Entry 2V92 (X-ray diffraction, 2.40 A resolution); this record covers chains A and B of the 3 polymer chains in the assembly.

Chain A:
Protein: 5'-amp-activated protein kinase catalytic subunit alpha-1
Source organism: Rattus norvegicus
Notes: EC 2.7.11.1
Reference sequence: P54645 (AAPK1_RAT); numbering as in UniProt (aligned over 396-548)
Amino-acid sequence (157 residues; numbered 392 to 548; the number before each row is that of its first residue):
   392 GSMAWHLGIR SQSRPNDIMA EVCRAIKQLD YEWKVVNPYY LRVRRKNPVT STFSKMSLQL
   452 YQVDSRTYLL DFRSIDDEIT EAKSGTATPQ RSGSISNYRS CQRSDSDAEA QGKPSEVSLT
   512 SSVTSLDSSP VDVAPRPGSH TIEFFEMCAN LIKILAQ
Unresolved in the structure: 392, 470-523

Chain B:
Protein: 5'-amp-activated protein kinase subunit beta-2
Source organism: Homo sapiens
Reference sequence: O43741 (AAKB2_HUMAN); residue numbers follow UniProt; this construct covers 187-272
Amino-acid sequence (87 residues; numbered 186 to 272; the number before each row is that of its first residue):
   186 MGPYGQEMYA FRSEERFKSP PILPPHLLQV ILNKDTNISC DPALLPEPNH VMLNHLYALS
   246 IKDSVMVLSA THRYKKKYVT TLLYKPI
Unresolved in the structure: 186-189, 223-232
UniProt features mapped onto this chain:
  - mutagenesis: H235 (H235A: Results in an AMPK enzyme that is activable by phosphorylation but has significantly increased rate of dephosphorylation in phosphatase assays)

Interface between chain A and chain B:
Pairs across the interface - 81 pairs, chain A then chain B:
  S393(A) - N218(B)
  S393(A) - N222(B)
  S393(A) - L244(B)
  M394(A) - I216(B)
  M394(A) - L217(B)
  M394(A) - N218(B)  hydrogen bond (backbone-backbone)
  M394(A) - K219(B)
  M394(A) - L244(B)
  A395(A) - I216(B)
  A395(A) - A243(B)
  A395(A) - L244(B)
  W396(A) - Q214(B)
  W396(A) - V215(B)
  W396(A) - I216(B)  hydrogen bond (backbone-backbone)
  W396(A) - N218(B)
  W396(A) - A243(B)
  W396(A) - L244(B)  hydrophobic
  W396(A) - V252(B)
  W396(A) - S254(B)
  W396(A) - L267(B)  hydrophobic
  H397(A) - Q214(B)
  H397(A) - V215(B)
  H397(A) - Y242(B)
  H397(A) - A243(B)  hydrogen bond (backbone-backbone)
  H397(A) - S245(B)
  L398(A) - L212(B)  hydrophobic
  L398(A) - L213(B)
  L398(A) - Q214(B)  hydrogen bond (backbone-backbone)
  L398(A) - H240(B)
  L398(A) - L241(B)
  L398(A) - Y242(B)
  G399(A) - L241(B)  hydrogen bond (backbone-backbone)
  R401(A) - Q214(B)
  P406(A) - P205(B)  hydrophobic
  N428(A) - F202(B)
  P429(A) - F202(B)
  Y430(A) - F202(B)  hydrogen bond (side chain-backbone)
  Y430(A) - S204(B)
  Y430(A) - P205(B)
  Q450(A) - P206(B)
  L451(A) - P205(B)
  L451(A) - P206(B)
  Y452(A) - P205(B)
  Y452(A) - P206(B)
  Y452(A) - I207(B)
  Y452(A) - L208(B)  hydrophobic
  Q453(A) - S204(B)
  Q453(A) - P205(B)
  Q453(A) - P206(B)  hydrogen bond (backbone-backbone)
  Q453(A) - I207(B)
  Q453(A) - L208(B)  hydrogen bond (backbone-backbone)
  V454(A) - L208(B)  hydrophobic
  V454(A) - Q214(B)
  Y459(A) - P205(B)  hydrophobic
  L460(A) - Q214(B)
  D462(A) - L212(B)
  D462(A) - H240(B)  salt bridge
  F463(A) - N239(B)
  F463(A) - H240(B)
  F463(A) - L241(B)  hydrogen bond (backbone-backbone)
  R464(A) - V236(B)
  R464(A) - L238(B)  hydrogen bond (side chain-backbone)
  R464(A) - N239(B)
  R464(A) - H240(B)  hydrogen bond
  S465(A) - N239(B)  hydrogen bond (backbone-backbone)
  S465(A) - H257(B)  hydrogen bond
  D467(A) - N239(B)  hydrogen bond
  T532(A) - H257(B)
  T532(A) - T266(B)
  F535(A) - N239(B)
  F535(A) - L241(B)  hydrophobic
  F536(A) - L241(B)  hydrophobic
  F536(A) - L253(B)
  F536(A) - S254(B)
  F536(A) - A255(B)
  F536(A) - T266(B)
  F536(A) - L268(B)  hydrophobic
  E537(A) - K270(B)
  C539(A) - L241(B)  hydrophobic
  A540(A) - K270(B)
  K544(A) - I272(B)
Other interface residues (no listed pair), chain A (34 interface residues in all): I533, N541, I543
Other interface residues (no listed pair), chain B (36 interface residues in all): K203, M251

In short:
34 residues of chain A and 36 residues of chain B are in contact; the contacts include 14 hydrogen bonds and 1
salt bridge. Polar contacts include D462(A)-H240(B), Y430(A)-F202(B) and R464(A)-L238(B). UniProt lists one
mutagenesis site on chain B.
Here chain A is 5'-amp-activated protein kinase catalytic subunit alpha-1 (Rattus norvegicus) and chain B is
5'-amp-activated protein kinase subunit beta-2 (Homo sapiens). Entry 2V92 (Crystal structure of the regulatory
fragment of mammalian AMPK in complexes with ATP-AMP) was determined by X-ray diffraction together with 2V8Q
and 2V9J from the same study.
